6W1F - chains A and E of the 4 polymer chains in the assembly; structure by X-ray diffraction, 3.20 A resolution.

[Chain A]
Protein: Positive transcriptional regulator MutR family
Organism: Streptococcus thermophilus (strain ATCC BAA-250 / LMG 18311)
UniProt: Q5M4D0 (Q5M4D0_STRT2); numbering as in UniProt (aligned over 1-284)
Chain sequence (284 residues; numbered 1 to 284; the number before each row is that of its first residue):
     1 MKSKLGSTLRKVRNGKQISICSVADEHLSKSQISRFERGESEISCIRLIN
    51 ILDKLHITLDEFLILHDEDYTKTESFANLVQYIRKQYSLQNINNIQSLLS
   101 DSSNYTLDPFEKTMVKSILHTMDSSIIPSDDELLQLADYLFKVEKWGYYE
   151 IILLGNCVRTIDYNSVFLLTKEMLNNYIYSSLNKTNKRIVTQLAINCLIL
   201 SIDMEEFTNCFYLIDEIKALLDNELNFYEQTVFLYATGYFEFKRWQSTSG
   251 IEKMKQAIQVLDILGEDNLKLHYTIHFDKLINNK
Not modelled in the structure: 1-3, 284

[Chain E]
Molecule: 30-nt DNA strand
Sequence (30 nucleotides; numbered 1 to 30; the number before each row is that of its first residue):
     1 CATAATTTTCCCATTTCCCCAACAAAAAAG

[How chain A and chain E interact]
Pairs across the interface - 13 pairs, chain A then chain E:
  Arg10(A) - DT9(E)  salt bridge to the phosphate
  Arg13(A) - DT8(E)  salt bridge to the phosphate
  Asn14(A) - DT8(E)  phosphate contact
  Ser19(A) - DT7(E)  phosphate contact
  Ser19(A) - DT8(E)  phosphate contact
  Ile20(A) - DT8(E)  hydrogen bond to the phosphate
  Cys21(A) - DT8(E)  base contact
  Ser31(A) - DC10(E)  base contact
  Ser34(A) - DT9(E)  hydrogen bond to the phosphate
  Arg35(A) - DC11(E)  base contact
  Arg38(A) - DT9(E)  salt bridge to the phosphate
  Arg38(A) - DC10(E)  salt bridge to the phosphate
  Glu40(A) - DC10(E)  phosphate contact
Other interface residues (no listed pair), chain A (12 interface residues in all): Lys30

[In short]
The interface between chain A and chain E involves 12 residues on one side and 5 on the other; the contacts
include 2 hydrogen bonds and 4 salt bridges. Among the polar pairs are Ile20(A)-DT8(E), Ser34(A)-DT9(E) and
Arg10(A)-DT9(E).
Chain A is Positive transcriptional regulator MutR family (Streptococcus thermophilus (strain ATCC BAA-250 /
LMG 18311)) and chain E is a 30-nt DNA strand; the structure, Crystal structure of Streptococcus thermophilus
SHP pheromone receptor Rgg3 bound to DNA, was determined by X-ray diffraction, deposited together with 6W1A,
6W1E and 7JI0.
